PDB entry 3MG1 | X-ray diffraction, 1.65 A resolution | chains A and B

Chain A (and B):
Molecule: Orange carotenoid protein
From: Synechocystis sp
Notes: chain B of this document is another copy of the same molecule, construct and numbering; everything in this record applies to it too
UniProt: P74102 (OCP_SYNY3); residue numbers follow UniProt; this construct covers 1-316
Chain sequence (323 residues; row label = number of the first residue in the row):
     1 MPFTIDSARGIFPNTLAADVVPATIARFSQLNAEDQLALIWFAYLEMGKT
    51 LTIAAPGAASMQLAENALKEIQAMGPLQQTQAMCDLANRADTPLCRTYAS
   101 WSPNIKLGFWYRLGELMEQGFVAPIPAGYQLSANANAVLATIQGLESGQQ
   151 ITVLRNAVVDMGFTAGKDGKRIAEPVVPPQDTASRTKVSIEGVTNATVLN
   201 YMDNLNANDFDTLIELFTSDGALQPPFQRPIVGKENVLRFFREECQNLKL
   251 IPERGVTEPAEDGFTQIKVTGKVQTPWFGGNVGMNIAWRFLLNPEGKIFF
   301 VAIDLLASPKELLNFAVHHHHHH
Not modelled in the structure: 1-2, 164-170, 312-323 (chain B: 1-2, 165-170, 313-323)
Construct notes: expression tag (317-323)
Curated features (UniProtKB/Swiss-Prot):
  - binding site (echinenone): E34 to A38, L37 to Y44, T80 to M83, L107 to M117, I125 to Y129, I151 to M161, Y201, C245 to L250, V273 to M284, W288
  - mutagenesis: E34 (E34A: Alters carotenoid specificity, <40% quenching, decreases stability of OCP-R, accelerates OCP-R to OCP-O reversion), Y44 (Y44F: Acts like wild-type; Y44S: Cannot convert to red form (OCP-R), no NPQ. Does not bind to phycobilisomes), C84 (C84A: <40% quenching, decreases stability of OCP-R, accelerates OCP-R to OCP-O reversion), W110 (W110F: Acts like wild-type; W110S: Incomplete conversion to red form (OCP-R), no NPQ), P126 to Y129 (Cannot convert to red form (OCP-R)), P126 (P126V: <40% quenching, decreases stability of OCP-R, accelerates OCP-R to OCP-O reversion), Y129 (Y129F: <40% quenching, decreases stability of OCP-R, accelerates OCP-R to OCP-O reversion), R155 (R155L: Able to convert to red form (OCP-R), no NPQ)
Residues lining bound ligands: beta,beta-caroten-4-one (ECH): L37, I40, W41, Y44, I53, L107, W110, Y111, L113, G114, M117, I151, T152, L154, R155, V158, Y201, L205, L223, P225, P226, F240, C245, L248, L250, V273, T275, W277, F278, M284, I286, W288, I303
From the paper describing this entry:
  - binding site for beta,beta-caroten-4-one: W41, Y44, W110, Y201, W288
  - contacts within the chain: N104-W277 (hydrogen bond), R155-E244, T197-Y201 (backbone contact), Y201-F217 (pi stacking), Y201-F290 (pi stacking), Y201-L205 (backbone contact), M202-W288, L205-N208 (backbone contact), V269-W288 (backbone contact)
  - self-association interface (contacts with another copy of this molecule); pairs are residue here / residue on that copy: D19-R27 (salt bridge)

How chain A and chain B interact:
Contacting residue pairs (42):
  D6(A) - N32(B)
  D6(A) - N88(B)
  R9(A) - Q30(B)  hydrogen bond (side chain-backbone)
  R9(A) - L31(B)  hydrogen bond (side chain-backbone)
  R9(A) - N32(B)
  G10(A) - N32(B)
  P13(A) - S132(B)
  P13(A) - A133(B)  hydrogen bond (backbone-backbone)
  N14(A) - A133(B)
  T15(A) - N134(B)
  L16(A) - A133(B)
  L16(A) - N134(B)
  A17(A) - N134(B)  hydrogen bond (backbone-side chain)
  D19(A) - R27(B)  salt bridge
  D19(A) - N134(B)  hydrogen bond
  P22(A) - A26(B)
  P22(A) - Q30(B)
  A23(A) - A23(B)
  A23(A) - R27(B)
  A26(A) - P22(B)
  A26(A) - A26(B)  hydrophobic
  R27(A) - D19(B)  salt bridge
  R27(A) - A23(B)
  Q30(A) - R9(B)  hydrogen bond (backbone-side chain)
  Q30(A) - P22(B)
  Q30(A) - F227(B)
  L31(A) - R9(B)  hydrogen bond (backbone-side chain)
  N32(A) - D6(B)
  N32(A) - R9(B)
  N32(A) - G10(B)
  N88(A) - D6(B)
  N88(A) - R229(B)  hydrogen bond
  S132(A) - P13(B)
  A133(A) - P13(B)  hydrogen bond (backbone-backbone)
  A133(A) - N14(B)
  A133(A) - L16(B)  hydrophobic
  N134(A) - T15(B)
  N134(A) - L16(B)
  N134(A) - A17(B)  hydrogen bond (side chain-backbone)
  N134(A) - D19(B)  hydrogen bond
  F227(A) - Q30(B)
  R229(A) - N88(B)  hydrogen bond
Also at the interface, not in a pair above, chain A (26 interface residues in all): S7, S29, A33, V138
Also at the interface, not in a pair above, chain B (26 interface residues in all): S7, S29, A33, V138
Interface features reported in the paper:
  - residue pairs: D19(A)-R27(B) (salt bridge), R27(A)-D19(B) (salt bridge)

In short:
Chain A and chain B each contribute 26 residues to their interface, with 12 hydrogen bonds and 2 salt bridges.
Polar pairs include D19(A)-R27(B), R9(A)-Q30(B) and R9(A)-L31(B). The authors report salt bridges between
D19(A) and R27(B) and R27(A) and D19(B). From the paper: a binding site for beta,beta-caroten-4-one at W41(A),
Y44(A) and W110(A) among others; a self-association interface involving D19(A) and R27(A).
Chain A and chain B are both Orange carotenoid protein (Synechocystis sp); the structure, Crystal structure of
the orange carotenoid protein from cyanobacteria Synechocystis sp. PCC 6803, was determined by X-ray
diffraction (same publication as 3MG2 and 3MG3).
